Entry 5B41 (X-ray diffraction, 1.89 A resolution); this record covers chains A and C.

[Chain A]
Molecule: Vitamin D3 receptor
Source organism: Rattus norvegicus
Notes: engineered mutation(s): 165-211 deletion
UniProtKB: P13053 (VDR_RAT); residue numbers follow UniProt; this construct covers 116-159, 207-423
Chain sequence (271 residues; row label = number of the first residue in the row; note: 47 numbers in that range are skipped by the numbering (no residue carries them; nothing is unmodelled there)):
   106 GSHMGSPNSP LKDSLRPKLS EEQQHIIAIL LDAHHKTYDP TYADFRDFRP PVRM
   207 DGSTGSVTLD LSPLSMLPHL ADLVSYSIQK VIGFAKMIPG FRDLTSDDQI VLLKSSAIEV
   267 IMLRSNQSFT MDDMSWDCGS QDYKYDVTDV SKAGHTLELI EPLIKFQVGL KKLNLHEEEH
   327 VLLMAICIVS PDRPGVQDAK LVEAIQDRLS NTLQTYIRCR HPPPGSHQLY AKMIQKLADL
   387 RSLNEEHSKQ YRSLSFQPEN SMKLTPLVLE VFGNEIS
Disordered / not traced: 106-122, 207-218, 421-423
Differences from the reference sequence: expression tag (106-115)
Curated features (UniProtKB/Swiss-Prot):
  - region: K242 to K260 (Interaction with coactivator LXXLL motif)
  - motif: P412 to N420 (9aaTAD)
  - binding site (calcitriol): Y143, S233, R270, S274, H301, H393
Residues lining bound ligands: 2-methylidene-19-nor-1a (YSV; (1R,3R)-5-(2-((1R,3aS,7aR,E)-1-((R)-6-hydroxy-6-methylheptan-2-yl)-7a-methyloctahydro-4H-inden-4-ylidene)ethylidene)-2- methylenecyclohexane-1,3-diol): Y143, Y147, F150, L223, L226, L229, V230, S233, I264, I267, M268, R270, S271, S274, W282, C284, Y291, V296, A299, H301, L305, L309, H393, Y397, L400, L410, V414, F418

[Chain C]
Molecule: Mediator of RNA polymerase II transcription subunit 1
UniProtKB: Q15648 (MED1_HUMAN); residues 625-637 here correspond to UniProt positions 640-652 (UniProt number = residue number + 15)
Chain sequence (13 residues; row label = number of the first residue in the row):
   625 KNHPMLMNLL KDN
Disordered / not traced: 636-637
Curated features (UniProtKB/Swiss-Prot):
  - motif: L630 to L634 (LXXLL motif 2)

[How chain A and chain C interact]
Residue-residue contacts (24):
  I238(A) - L630(C)  hydrophobic
  I238(A) - L633(C)
  I238(A) - L634(C)  hydrophobic
  K242(A) - L633(C)  hydrogen bond (side chain-backbone)
  K242(A) - L634(C)
  D253(A) - K625(C)  salt bridge
  Q255(A) - L634(C)
  I256(A) - K625(C)
  I256(A) - H627(C)
  I256(A) - L630(C)  hydrophobic
  I256(A) - M631(C)  hydrophobic
  I256(A) - L634(C)  hydrophobic
  V257(A) - K625(C)
  L259(A) - L634(C)  hydrophobic
  K260(A) - H627(C)
  K260(A) - L630(C)
  P412(A) - M629(C)  hydrophobic
  L413(A) - M629(C)  hydrophobic
  L413(A) - L633(C)  hydrophobic
  E416(A) - H627(C)  hydrogen bond (backbone-side chain)
  E416(A) - P628(C)
  E416(A) - M629(C)  hydrogen bond (side chain-backbone)
  E416(A) - L630(C)  hydrogen bond (side chain-backbone)
  V417(A) - L630(C)  hydrophobic
Interface residues without a listed pair, chain A (15 interface residues in all): Q235, F247, S252
Interface residues without a listed pair, chain C (10 interface residues in all): N626, K635

[Summary]
15 residues of chain A face 10 of chain C across their interface, with 4 hydrogen bonds and 1 salt bridge.
Polar pairs include D253(A)-K625(C), K242(A)-L633(C) and E416(A)-H627(C). Bound to chain A:
2-methylidene-19-nor-1a. Curated annotation (UniProt) lists 6 calcitriol-binding residues on chain A.
Here chain A is Vitamin D3 receptor (Rattus norvegicus) and chain C is Mediator of RNA polymerase II
transcription subunit 1. Entry 5B41 (Crystal structure of VDR-LBD complexed with
2-methylidene-19-nor-1a,25-dihydroxyvitamin D3) was determined by X-ray diffraction.
